Entry 7VOA (X-ray diffraction, 1.80 A resolution); this record covers chains A and B.

[Chain A]
Name: alpaca nanobody
Source organism: Vicugna pacos
Notes: antibody fragment or engineered binder
Amino-acid sequence (128 residues; numbered 1 to 128; the number before each row is that of its first residue):
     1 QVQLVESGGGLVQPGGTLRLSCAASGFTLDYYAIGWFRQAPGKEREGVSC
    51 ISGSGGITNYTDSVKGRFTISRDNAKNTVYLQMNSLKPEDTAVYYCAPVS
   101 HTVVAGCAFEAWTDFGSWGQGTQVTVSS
Disulfide bonds: Cys22-Cys96, Cys50-Cys107

[Chain B]
Name: Spike glycoprotein
Source organism: Severe acute respiratory syndrome coronavirus 2
UniProtKB: P0DTC2 (SPIKE_SARS2); residues 321-528 here = UniProt positions 321-528
Amino-acid sequence (208 residues; numbered 321 to 528; the number before each row is that of its first residue):
   321 QPTESIVRFPNITNLCPFGEVFNATRFASVYAWNRKRISNCVADYSVLYN
   371 SASFSTFKCYGVSPTKLNDLCFTNVYADSFVIRGDEVRQIAPGQTGKIAD
   421 YNYKLPDDFTGCVIAWNSNNLDSKVGGNYNYLYRLFRKSNLKPFERDIST
   471 EIYQAGSTPCNGVEGFNCYFPLQSYGFQPTNGVGYQPYRVVVLSFELLHA
   521 PATVCGPK
Unresolved in the structure: 321-332
Disulfide bonds: Cys336-Cys361, Cys379-Cys432, Cys391-Cys525, Cys480-Cys488
Covalent attachments: N-acetylglucosamine (NAG) linked to Asn343
UniProt features mapped onto this chain:
  - region: Arg403 to Asp405 (Integrin-binding motif), Asn448 to Phe456 (Immunodominant HLA epitope recognized by the CD8+)
  - glycosylation: Thr323 (O-linked (GalNAc) threonine), Ser325 (O-linked (HexNAc...) serine), Asn331 (N-linked (GlcNAc...) (complex) asparagine), Asn343 (N-linked (GlcNAc...) (complex) asparagine)

[Chain A / chain B interface]
Residue-residue contacts - 31 pairs, chain A then chain B:
  Val2(A) with Phe486(B), hydrophobic
  Tyr31(A) with Leu455(B), hydrophobic; Phe456(B), hydrophobic; Tyr489(B)
  Tyr32(A) with Gly485(B); Phe486(B); Asn487(B), hydrogen bond (side chain-backbone); Tyr489(B)
  Ser52(A) with Gln493(B)
  Gly53(A) with Gln493(B)
  Ser54(A) with Gln493(B), hydrogen bond (backbone-side chain); Ser494(B), hydrogen bond (side chain-backbone)
  Gly56(A) with Asn448(B); Ser494(B); Gly496(B)
  Ile57(A) with Tyr449(B); Ser494(B)
  Ser100(A) with Glu484(B)
  His101(A) with Glu484(B), salt bridge; Phe490(B); Gln493(B), hydrogen bond
  Thr102(A) with Phe490(B)
  Val103(A) with Thr470(B); Phe490(B)
  Val104(A) with Leu452(B)
  Ala105(A) with Phe490(B), hydrophobic; Leu492(B); Gln493(B)
  Trp112(A) with Glu484(B); Gly485(B); Phe486(B)
Also at the interface, not in a pair above, chain A (17 interface residues in all): Val99, Phe115
Also at the interface, not in a pair above, chain B (17 interface residues in all): Tyr453
The authors on this interface:
  - residue pairs: Val2(A)-Phe486(B), Tyr31(A)-Phe456(B) (hydrophobic contact), Tyr31(A)-Tyr489(B) (hydrophobic contact), Tyr32(A)-Asn487(B) (hydrogen bond), Ser54(A)-Ser494(B) (hydrogen bond), Trp112(A)-Phe486(B), Phe115(A)-Phe486(B)
  - epitope / paratope residues, chain A: Val2(A), Tyr31(A), Tyr32(A), Ser54(A), Val103(A), Val104(A), Ala105(A), Trp112(A), Phe115(A) (proposed by the authors, not directly observed)
  - epitope / paratope residues, chain B: Leu452(B), Phe456(B), Glu484(B), Phe486(B), Asn487(B), Tyr489(B), Phe490(B), Leu492(B), Gln493(B), Ser494(B)

[In short]
Chain A and chain B each contribute 17 residues to their interface; the contacts include 4 hydrogen bonds and
1 salt bridge. Polar pairs include His101(A)-Glu484(B), Tyr32(A)-Asn487(B) and Ser54(A)-Gln493(B). The authors
report contacts between Val2(A) and Phe486(B), Trp112(A) and Phe486(B) and Phe115(A) and Phe486(B);
hydrophobic contacts between Tyr31(A) and Phe456(B) and Tyr31(A) and Tyr489(B); hydrogen bonds between
Tyr32(A) and Asn487(B) and Ser54(A) and Ser494(B). The paper reports epitope/paratope residues Val2(A),
Tyr31(A) and Leu452(B) among others.
Chain A is alpaca nanobody (Vicugna pacos) and chain B is Spike glycoprotein (Severe acute respiratory
syndrome coronavirus 2); the structure, Crystal structure of SARS-CoV-2 RBD in complex with aRBD5, was
determined by X-ray diffraction (same publication as 7FH0).
